Entry 6BJ2 (X-ray diffraction, 3.35 A resolution); this record covers chains A and C of the 5 polymer chains in the assembly.

# Chain A
Molecule: HLA class I histocompatibility antigen, B-35 alpha chain
From: Homo sapiens
UniProt: P30685 (1B35_HUMAN); residues 1-276 here correspond to UniProt positions 25-300 (UniProt number = residue number + 24)
Chain sequence (276 residues; numbered 1 to 276; the number before each row is that of its first residue):
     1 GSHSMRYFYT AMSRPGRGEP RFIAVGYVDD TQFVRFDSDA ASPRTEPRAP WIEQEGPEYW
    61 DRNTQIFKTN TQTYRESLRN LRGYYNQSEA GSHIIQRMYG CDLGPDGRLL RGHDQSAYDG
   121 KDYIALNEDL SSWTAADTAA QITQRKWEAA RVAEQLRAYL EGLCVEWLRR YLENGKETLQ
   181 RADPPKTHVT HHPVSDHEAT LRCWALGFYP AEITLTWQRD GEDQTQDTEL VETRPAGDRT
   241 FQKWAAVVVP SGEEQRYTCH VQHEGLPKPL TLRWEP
Not modelled in the structure: 225-227
Disulfide bonds: Cys101-Cys164, Cys203-Cys259
Metal / ion sites: Zn2+ near Glu58 (its only coordinating residue here)
What the authors report for this chain:
  - mutagenesis - S116F: increased expression

# Chain C
Molecule: HIV Pol B35 peptide
Chain sequence (9 residues; row label = number of the first residue in the row):
     1 IPLTEEAEL

# How chain A and chain C interact
Contacting residue pairs - 40 pairs, chain A then chain C:
  Tyr7(A) with Ile1(C), hydrogen bond (side chain-backbone); Pro2(C)
  Tyr9(A) with Pro2(C); Glu6(C)
  Tyr59(A) with Ile1(C), hydrophobic
  Arg62(A) with Ile1(C)
  Asn63(A) with Pro2(C)
  Ile66(A) with Pro2(C), hydrophobic; Leu3(C); Thr4(C)
  Phe67(A) with Pro2(C), hydrophobic
  Asn70(A) with Glu6(C)
  Thr73(A) with Glu6(C); Ala7(C)
  Glu76(A) with Glu8(C)
  Ser77(A) with Glu8(C); Leu9(C), hydrogen bond (side chain-backbone)
  Asn80(A) with Leu9(C), hydrogen bond (side chain-backbone)
  Leu81(A) with Leu9(C), hydrophobic
  Tyr84(A) with Leu9(C), hydrogen bond (side chain-backbone)
  Arg97(A) with Leu3(C); Glu6(C), salt bridge
  Tyr99(A) with Pro2(C); Leu3(C), hydrogen bond (side chain-backbone)
  Thr143(A) with Glu8(C); Leu9(C)
  Lys146(A) with Leu9(C), hydrogen bond (side chain-backbone)
  Trp147(A) with Ala7(C); Glu8(C), hydrogen bond (side chain-backbone); Leu9(C), hydrophobic
  Val152(A) with Ala7(C), hydrophobic
  Gln155(A) with Leu3(C); Glu5(C), hydrogen bond (side chain-backbone)
  Leu156(A) with Leu3(C), hydrophobic
  Tyr159(A) with Ile1(C), hydrogen bond (side chain-backbone); Pro2(C); Leu3(C), hydrophobic
  Leu163(A) with Ile1(C), hydrophobic
  Trp167(A) with Ile1(C)
  Tyr171(A) with Ile1(C), hydrogen bond (side chain-backbone)
Also at the interface, not in a pair above, chain A (29 interface residues in all): Tyr74, Ile95, Tyr123

# In short
29 residues of chain A and 9 residues of chain C are in contact, with 10 hydrogen bonds and 1 salt bridge.
Among the polar pairs are Arg97(A)-Glu6(C), Tyr7(A)-Ile1(C) and Ser77(A)-Leu9(C). The paper reports that S116F
of chain A increases expression.
Chain A is HLA class I histocompatibility antigen, B-35 alpha chain (Homo sapiens) and chain C is HIV Pol B35
peptide; the structure, TCR589 in complex with HIV(Pol448-456)/HLA-B35, was determined by X-ray diffraction
together with 6BJ3 and 6BJ8 from the same study.
